PDB entry 4AY6 | X-ray diffraction, 3.30 A resolution | chains A and E

[Chain A]
Molecule: Udp-N-acetylglucosamine--peptide N-acetylglucosaminyltrans ferase 110 kDa subunit
From: Homo sapiens
Notes: EC 2.4.1.255; fragment: tpr (truncated) and catalytic domain, residues 197-915
UniProtKB: O15294 (OGT1_HUMAN); residues 313-1031 here correspond to UniProt positions 197-915 (UniProt number = residue number - 116)
Amino-acid sequence (723 residues; row label = number of the first residue in the row):
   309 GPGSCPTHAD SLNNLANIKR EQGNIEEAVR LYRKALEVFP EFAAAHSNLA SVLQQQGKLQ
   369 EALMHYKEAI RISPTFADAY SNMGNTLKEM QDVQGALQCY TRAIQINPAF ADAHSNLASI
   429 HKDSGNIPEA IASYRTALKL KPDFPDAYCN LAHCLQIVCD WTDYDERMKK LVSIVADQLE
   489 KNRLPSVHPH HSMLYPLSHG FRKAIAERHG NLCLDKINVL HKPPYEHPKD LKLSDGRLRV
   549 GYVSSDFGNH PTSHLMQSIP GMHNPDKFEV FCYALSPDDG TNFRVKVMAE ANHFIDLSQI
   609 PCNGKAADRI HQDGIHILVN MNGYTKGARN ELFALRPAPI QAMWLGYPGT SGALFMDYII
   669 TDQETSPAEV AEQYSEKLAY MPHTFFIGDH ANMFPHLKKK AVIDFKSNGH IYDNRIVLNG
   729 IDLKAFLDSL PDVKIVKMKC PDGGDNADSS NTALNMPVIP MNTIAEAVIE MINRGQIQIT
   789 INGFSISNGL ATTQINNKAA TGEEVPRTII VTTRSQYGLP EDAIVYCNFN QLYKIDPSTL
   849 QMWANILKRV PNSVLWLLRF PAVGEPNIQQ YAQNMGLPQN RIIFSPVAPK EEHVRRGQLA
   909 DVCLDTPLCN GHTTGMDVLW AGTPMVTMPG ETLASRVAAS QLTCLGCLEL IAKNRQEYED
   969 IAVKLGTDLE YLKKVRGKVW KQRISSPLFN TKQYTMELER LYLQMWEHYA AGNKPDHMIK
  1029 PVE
Unresolved in the structure: 309-311, 715-718, 747-761, 1029-1031
Construct notes: expression tag (309-312)
Swiss-Prot annotation at these positions:
  - active site: His624 (Proton acceptor)
Small-molecule neighbours: 12V ((2S,3R,4R,5S,6R)-3-(acetylamino)-4,5-dihydroxy-6-(hydroxymethyl)tetrahydro-2H-thiopyran-2-yl [(2R,3S,4R,5R)-5-(2,4-dioxo-3,4-dihydropyrimidin-1(2H)-yl)-3,4-dihydroxytetrahydrofuran-2-yl]methyl dihydrogen diphosphate): His498, His558, Pro559, Thr560, His562, Leu563, Leu653, Gly654, Pro656, Phe694, Phe837, Asn838, Gln839, Tyr841, Lys842, Leu866, Phe868, Val895, Ala896, Pro897, Lys898, His901, Arg904, Cys917, Gly919, His920, Thr921, Thr922, Asp925
Reported in the primary citation:
  - binding site for 12V: Thr560, Leu653, Gly654, Lys842, His920, Thr921, Thr922
  - catalytic residues: Lys842
  - mutagenesis - H558F, K842M: abolished catalytic activity
  - mutagenesis - K842M: unchanged binding to substrate
  - mutagenesis - H498F, D554N: unchanged catalytic activity

[Chain E]
Molecule: Tgf-beta-activated kinase 1 and MAP3K7-binding protein 1
UniProtKB: Q15750 (TAB1_HUMAN); residues 1389-1401 here correspond to UniProt positions 389-401 (UniProt number = residue number - 1000)
Amino-acid sequence (13 residues; each row starts with the number of its first residue):
  1389 PVSVPYASAQ STS
Unresolved in the structure: 1400-1401
Modified positions: Ala1395 (3-amino-alanine; DNP)
Small-molecule neighbours: 12V ((2S,3R,4R,5S,6R)-3-(acetylamino)-4,5-dihydroxy-6-(hydroxymethyl)tetrahydro-2H-thiopyran-2-yl [(2R,3S,4R,5R)-5-(2,4-dioxo-3,4-dihydropyrimidin-1(2H)-yl)-3,4-dihydroxytetrahydrofuran-2-yl]methyl dihydrogen diphosphate): Val1392, Pro1393, Tyr1394, Ala1395

[Chain A / chain E interface]
Pairs across the interface (17):
  Asp431(A) - Ser1399(E)
  His496(A) - Ala1397(E)
  His496(A) - Gln1398(E)  hydrogen bond (side chain-backbone)
  His499(A) - Ala1397(E)
  Asn557(A) - Pro1393(E)
  Pro559(A) - Pro1393(E)
  Tyr632(A) - Gln1398(E)
  Thr633(A) - Ser1396(E)
  Thr633(A) - Gln1398(E)
  Lys634(A) - Ser1396(E)  hydrogen bond (backbone-backbone)
  Lys634(A) - Ala1397(E)
  Ala636(A) - Gln1398(E)  hydrogen bond (backbone-side chain)
  Gln839(A) - Tyr1394(E)
  Val895(A) - Pro1389(E)
  Val895(A) - Val1390(E)
  Val895(A) - Val1392(E)  hydrophobic
  Ala896(A) - Val1392(E)
Interface residues without a listed pair, chain A (18 interface residues in all): His498, His558, Gly631, Phe868, Pro894, Pro897
Interface residues without a listed pair, chain E (10 interface residues in all): Ala1395

[Overview]
18 residues of chain A face 10 of chain E across their interface, with 3 hydrogen bonds. Polar contacts
include His496(A)-Gln1398(E), Ala636(A)-Gln1398(E) and Lys634(A)-Ser1396(E). Compound 12V is bound between
chain A and chain E. From the paper: the catalytic residue Lys842(A); H558F and K842M of chain A abolish
catalytic activity; 4 substitutions were tested in all.
Chain A is Udp-N-acetylglucosamine--peptide N-acetylglucosaminyltrans ferase 110 kDa subunit (Homo sapiens)
and chain E is Tgf-beta-activated kinase 1 and MAP3K7-binding protein 1; the structure, Human O-GlcNAc
transferase (OGT) in complex with UDP-5SGlcNAc and substrate peptide, was determined by X-ray diffraction
together with 4AY5 from the same study.
